Entry 3DVB (X-ray diffraction, 1.70 A resolution); this record covers chain A.

[Chain A]
Protein: Carbonic anhydrase 2
Organism: Homo sapiens
Notes: EC 4.2.1.1
UniProt: P00918 (CAH2_HUMAN); the author numbering skips numbers that UniProt does not, so the offset changes along the chain: 2-125 = UniProt 2-125; 127-261 = UniProt 126-260
Amino-acid sequence (259 residues; each row starts with the number of its first residue; note: 1 number in that range is skipped by the numbering (no residue carries it; nothing is unmodelled there)):
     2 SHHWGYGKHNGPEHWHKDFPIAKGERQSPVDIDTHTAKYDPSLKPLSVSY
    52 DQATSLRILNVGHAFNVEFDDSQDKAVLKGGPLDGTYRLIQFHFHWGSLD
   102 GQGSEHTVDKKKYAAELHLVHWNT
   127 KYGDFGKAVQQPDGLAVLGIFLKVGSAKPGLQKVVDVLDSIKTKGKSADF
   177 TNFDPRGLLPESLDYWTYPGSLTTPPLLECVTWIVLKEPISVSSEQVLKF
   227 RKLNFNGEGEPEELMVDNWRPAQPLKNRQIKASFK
Not modelled in the structure: 2
Sequence notes: engineered mutation Val62 (Asn in P00918)
Swiss-Prot annotation at these positions:
  - active site: His64 (Proton donor/acceptor)
  - binding site (Zn(2+)): His94, His96, His119
  - binding site (substrate): Thr199, Thr200
  - site: Tyr7 (Fine-tunes the proton-transfer properties of H-64), Asn67 (Fine-tunes the proton-transfer properties of H-64), Gln92 (Involved in the binding of some activators, including histamine and L-histidine)
  - modified residue: Ser2 (N-acetylserine), Ser166 (Phosphoserine), Ser173 (Phosphoserine)
Ion coordination: Zn2+: His94, His96, His119
Reported in the primary citation:
  - conformationally variable residues (side-chain flip): His64
  - catalytic residues: His64 (citing earlier work)

[In short]
His94, His96 and His119 form the Zn2+ site. Curated annotation (UniProt) lists active-site residue His64, 3
Zn2+-binding residues and substrate-binding residues Thr199 and Thr200. The paper reports the catalytic
residue His64; conformational variability at His64.
Chain A is Carbonic anhydrase 2 (Homo sapiens); the structure, X-ray crystal structure of mutant N62V human
Carbonic Anhydrase II, was determined by X-ray diffraction together with 3DV7, 3DVC and 3DVD from the same
study.
